PDB entry 3J0O | electron microscopy, 9.00 A resolution (very low resolution: no residue pairs are listed; an interface is given only as per-side residue counts) | chains h and L of the 30 polymer chains in the assembly

# Chain h
Molecule: 40S ribosomal RNA fragment
From: Oryctolagus cuniculus
Sequence (111 nucleotides; row label = number of the first residue in the row):
  1606 CACCGCCCGU CGCUUGUAGU AACGAAUGGU CUGGUGAACC UUCUGGACUG CGACAGCAAU
  1666 GUUGCGGAAA AAUAAGUAAA CCCUACCAUU UGGAACAACA AGAAGUCGUA A

# Chain L
Molecule: Ribosomal protein S23
From: Oryctolagus cuniculus
Amino-acid sequence (141 residues; numbered 2 to 142; the number before each row is that of its first residue):
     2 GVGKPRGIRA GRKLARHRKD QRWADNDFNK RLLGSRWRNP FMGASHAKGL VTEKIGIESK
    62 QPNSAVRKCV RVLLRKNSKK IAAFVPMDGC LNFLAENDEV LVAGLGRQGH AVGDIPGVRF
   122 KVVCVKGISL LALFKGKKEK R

# Interface between chain h and chain L
At this resolution (9 A) residue pairs are not listed: 8 residues of chain h and 5 of chain L lie at the interface.

# In short
8 residues of chain h and 5 residues of chain L are in contact.
Chain h is 40S ribosomal RNA fragment and chain L is Ribosomal protein S23, both from Oryctolagus cuniculus;
the structure, Core of mammalian 80S pre-ribosome in complex with tRNAs fitted to a 9A cryo-EM map: classic
..., was determined by electron microscopy together with 3J0L and 3J0P from the same study.
